PDB entry 2OAG | X-ray diffraction, 2.30 A resolution | chains A and B

== Chain A (and B) ==
Protein: Dipeptidyl peptidase 4
Organism: Homo sapiens
Notes: EC 3.4.14.5; chain B of this document is another copy of the same molecule, construct and numbering; everything in this record applies to it too
UniProt: P27487 (DPP4_HUMAN); numbering as in UniProt (aligned over 39-764)
Chain sequence (726 residues; numbered 39 to 764; the number before each row is that of its first residue):
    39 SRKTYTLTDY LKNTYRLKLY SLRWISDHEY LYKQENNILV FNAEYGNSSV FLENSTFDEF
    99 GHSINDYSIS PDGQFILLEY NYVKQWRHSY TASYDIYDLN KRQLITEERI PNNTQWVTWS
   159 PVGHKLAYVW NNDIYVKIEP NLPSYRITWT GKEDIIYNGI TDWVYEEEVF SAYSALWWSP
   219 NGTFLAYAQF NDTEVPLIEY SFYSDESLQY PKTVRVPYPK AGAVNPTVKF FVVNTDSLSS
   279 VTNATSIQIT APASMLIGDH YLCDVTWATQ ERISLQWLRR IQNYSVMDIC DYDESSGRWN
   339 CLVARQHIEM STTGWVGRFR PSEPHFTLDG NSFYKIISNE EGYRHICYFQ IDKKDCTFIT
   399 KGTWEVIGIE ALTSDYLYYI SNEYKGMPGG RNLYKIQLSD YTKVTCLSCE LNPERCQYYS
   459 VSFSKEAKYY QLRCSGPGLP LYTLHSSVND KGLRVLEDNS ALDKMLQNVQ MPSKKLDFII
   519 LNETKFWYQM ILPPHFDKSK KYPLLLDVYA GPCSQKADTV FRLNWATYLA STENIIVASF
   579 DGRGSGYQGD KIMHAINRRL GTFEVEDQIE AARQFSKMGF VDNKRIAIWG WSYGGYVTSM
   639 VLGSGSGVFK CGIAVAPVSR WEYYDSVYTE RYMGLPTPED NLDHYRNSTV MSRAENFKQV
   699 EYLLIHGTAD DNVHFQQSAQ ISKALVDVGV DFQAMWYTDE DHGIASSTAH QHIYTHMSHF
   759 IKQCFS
Disulfide bonds: Cys328-Cys339, Cys385-Cys394, Cys444-Cys447, Cys454-Cys472, Cys649-Cys762

== Interface between chain A and chain B ==
Pairs across the interface (106):
  Pro234(A) - Tyr248(B)
  Leu235(A) - Tyr248(B)
  Ile236(A) - Pro249(B)
  Glu237(A) - Ser239(B)  hydrogen bond (backbone-side chain)
  Glu237(A) - Thr251(B)  hydrogen bond
  Ser239(A) - Glu237(B)
  Tyr241(A) - Phe713(B)
  Tyr241(A) - Gln714(B)
  Tyr241(A) - Ala717(B)  hydrophobic
  Tyr241(A) - Gln718(B)
  Ser242(A) - Gln718(B)
  Ser242(A) - Lys721(B)  hydrogen bond (backbone-side chain)
  Asp243(A) - Gln718(B)
  Glu244(A) - Arg658(B)  salt bridge
  Glu244(A) - Tyr661(B)  hydrogen bond (backbone-side chain)
  Glu244(A) - Thr687(B)
  Glu244(A) - Met689(B)
  Glu244(A) - Gln718(B)
  Leu246(A) - Tyr661(B)
  Leu246(A) - Gln714(B)  hydrogen bond (backbone-side chain)
  Gln247(A) - Lys258(B)
  Gln247(A) - Ala259(B)
  Gln247(A) - Glu660(B)
  Gln247(A) - Tyr661(B)
  Gln247(A) - Gln714(B)  hydrogen bond (backbone-side chain)
  Tyr248(A) - Pro234(B)
  Tyr248(A) - Leu235(B)
  Tyr248(A) - Tyr256(B)  hydrogen bond (side chain-backbone)
  Tyr248(A) - Pro257(B)
  Tyr248(A) - Lys258(B)  hydrogen bond (side chain-backbone)
  Tyr248(A) - Ala261(B)
  Pro249(A) - Ile236(B)
  Pro249(A) - Gln714(B)
  Thr251(A) - Glu237(B)  hydrogen bond
  Arg253(A) - Arg253(B)
  Tyr256(A) - Tyr248(B)  hydrogen bond (backbone-side chain)
  Pro257(A) - Tyr248(B)
  Lys258(A) - Gln247(B)
  Lys258(A) - Tyr248(B)  hydrogen bond (backbone-side chain)
  Ala259(A) - Gln247(B)
  Ala261(A) - Tyr248(B)
  Arg658(A) - Glu244(B)  salt bridge
  Glu660(A) - Gln247(B)
  Tyr661(A) - Glu244(B)  hydrogen bond (side chain-backbone)
  Tyr661(A) - Leu246(B)
  Thr687(A) - Glu244(B)
  Met689(A) - Glu244(B)
  Leu702(A) - Trp734(B)  hydrophobic
  Phe713(A) - Tyr241(B)
  Phe713(A) - Trp734(B)  hydrophobic
  Gln714(A) - Tyr241(B)
  Gln714(A) - Leu246(B)
  Gln714(A) - Gln247(B)  hydrogen bond (side chain-backbone)
  Gln714(A) - Pro249(B)
  Ser716(A) - Trp734(B)
  Ala717(A) - Trp734(B)
  Ala717(A) - Thr736(B)
  Gln718(A) - Tyr241(B)
  Gln718(A) - Ser242(B)
  Gln718(A) - Asp243(B)
  Gln718(A) - Glu244(B)
  Ser720(A) - Trp734(B)  hydrogen bond
  Ser720(A) - Thr736(B)
  Lys721(A) - Ser242(B)  hydrogen bond (side chain-backbone)
  Lys721(A) - Thr736(B)
  Val724(A) - Tyr735(B)  hydrophobic
  Val724(A) - Thr746(B)
  Val724(A) - Ala747(B)  hydrophobic
  Val724(A) - His750(B)
  Asp725(A) - Thr746(B)  hydrogen bond
  Val728(A) - His750(B)  hydrogen bond (backbone-side chain)
  Asp729(A) - His750(B)
  Asp729(A) - His754(B)  salt bridge
  Asp729(A) - His757(B)  salt bridge
  Phe730(A) - Met733(B)
  Phe730(A) - His750(B)
  Phe730(A) - His754(B)  hydrogen bond (backbone-side chain)
  Gln731(A) - Gln731(B)
  Ala732(A) - Ala732(B)
  Ala732(A) - Met733(B)  hydrophobic
  Met733(A) - Phe730(B)
  Met733(A) - Ala732(B)  hydrophobic
  Met733(A) - Trp734(B)
  Trp734(A) - Leu702(B)  hydrophobic
  Trp734(A) - Phe713(B)  hydrophobic
  Trp734(A) - Ser716(B)
  Trp734(A) - Ser720(B)  hydrogen bond
  Trp734(A) - Ala732(B)  hydrophobic
  Trp734(A) - Met733(B)
  Trp734(A) - Trp734(B)  hydrophobic
  Tyr735(A) - Val724(B)  hydrophobic
  Thr736(A) - Ala717(B)  hydrogen bond (side chain-backbone)
  Thr736(A) - Ser720(B)
  Thr736(A) - Lys721(B)
  Asp737(A) - Lys721(B)
  Thr746(A) - Val724(B)
  Thr746(A) - Asp725(B)  hydrogen bond
  Ala747(A) - Val724(B)  hydrophobic
  His750(A) - Val724(B)
  His750(A) - Val728(B)  hydrogen bond (side chain-backbone)
  His750(A) - Asp729(B)
  His750(A) - Phe730(B)
  His754(A) - Asp729(B)  salt bridge
  His754(A) - Phe730(B)  hydrogen bond (side chain-backbone)
  His754(A) - Gln731(B)
  His757(A) - Asp729(B)
Interface residues without a listed pair, chain A (52 interface residues in all): Tyr238, Ser245
Interface residues without a listed pair, chain B (52 interface residues in all): Tyr238, Ser245, Asp737

== Overview ==
Chain A and chain B each contribute 52 residues to their interface, with 23 hydrogen bonds and 5 salt bridges.
Polar pairs include Glu244(A)-Arg658(B), Asp729(A)-His754(B) and Asp729(A)-His757(B).
Chain A and chain B are both Dipeptidyl peptidase 4 (Homo sapiens); the structure, Crystal structure of human
dipeptidyl peptidase IV (DPPIV) with pyrrolidine-constrained phenethylamine 29g, was determined by X-ray
diffraction (same publication as 2OAE).
